Entry 1EQH (X-ray diffraction, 2.70 A resolution); this record covers chains A and B.

Chain A (and B):
Molecule: Prostaglandin H2 synthase-1
Organism: Ovis aries
Notes: EC 1.14.99.1; chain B of this document is another copy of the same molecule, construct and numbering; everything in this record applies to it too
UniProt: P05979 (PGH1_SHEEP); residues 21-600 here correspond to UniProt positions 20-599 (UniProt number = residue number - 1)
Amino-acid sequence (580 residues; row label = number of the first residue in the row):
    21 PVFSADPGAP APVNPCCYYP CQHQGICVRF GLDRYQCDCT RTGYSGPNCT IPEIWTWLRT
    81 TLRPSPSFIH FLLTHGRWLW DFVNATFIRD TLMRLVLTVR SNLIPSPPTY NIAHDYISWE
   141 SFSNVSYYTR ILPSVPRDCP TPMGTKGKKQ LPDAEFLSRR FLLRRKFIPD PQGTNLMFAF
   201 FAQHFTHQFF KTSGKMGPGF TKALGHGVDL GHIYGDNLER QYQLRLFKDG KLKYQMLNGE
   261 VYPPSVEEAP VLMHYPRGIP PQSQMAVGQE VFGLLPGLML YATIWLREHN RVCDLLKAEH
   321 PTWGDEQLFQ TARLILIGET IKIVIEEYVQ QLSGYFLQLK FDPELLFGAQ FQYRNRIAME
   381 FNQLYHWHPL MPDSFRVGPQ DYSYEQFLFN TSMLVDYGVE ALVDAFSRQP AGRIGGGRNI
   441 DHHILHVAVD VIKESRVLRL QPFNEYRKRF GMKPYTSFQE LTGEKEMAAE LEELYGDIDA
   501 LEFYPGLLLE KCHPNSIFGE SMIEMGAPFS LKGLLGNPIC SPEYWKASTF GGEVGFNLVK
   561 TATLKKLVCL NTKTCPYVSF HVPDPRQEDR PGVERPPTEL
Not modelled in the structure: 21-32, 584-600
Disulfide bonds: Cys36-Cys47, Cys37-Cys159, Cys41-Cys57, Cys59-Cys69, Cys569-Cys575
Bound ions: heme Fe near His388 (its only coordinating residue here)
Small-molecule neighbours:
  - flurbiprofen (FLP): Val116, Arg120, Val349, Leu352, Ser353, Tyr355, Leu359, Leu384, Tyr385, Trp387, Phe518, Met522, Ile523, Gly526, Ala527, Ser530, Leu531
  - heme (HEM): Tyr148, Ala199, Ala202, Gln203, Thr206, His207, Phe210, Lys211, Thr212, Leu295, Asn382, Tyr385, His386, Trp387, His388, Leu390, Met391, Tyr404, Leu408, Ile444, His446, Val447, Asp450
  - N-acetylglucosamine (NAG; 2-acetamido-2-deoxy-beta-D-glucopyranose), molecule 1: Pro40, Tyr55, Asn68, Thr70
  - N-acetylglucosamine (NAG), molecule 2: Glu140, Asn144, Ser146, Tyr147, Phe220
  - N-acetylglucosamine (NAG), molecule 3: Leu238, Glu239, Tyr242
  - N-acetylglucosamine (NAG), molecule 4: Tyr402, Gln406, Asn410, Ser412, Met413, Asp416, Tyr417

How chain A and chain B interact:
Residue-residue contacts - 112 pairs, chain A then chain B:
  Ile46(A) with Lys546(B); Ser548(B)
  Val48(A) with His320(B); Ser548(B)
  Arg49(A) with His320(B); Thr322(B)
  Phe50(A) with Glu319(B); His320(B); Gly551(B)
  Gly51(A) with Glu319(B), hydrogen bond (backbone-backbone); Pro321(B); Thr322(B)
  Leu52(A) with Pro321(B); Thr322(B)
  Asp58(A) with Lys546(B); Ala547(B); Ser548(B), hydrogen bond
  Arg61(A) with Phe367(B); Pro542(B), hydrogen bond (side chain-backbone); Trp545(B), hydrogen bond (side chain-backbone)
  Pro125(A) with Glu543(B)
  Pro127(A) with Pro538(B), hydrophobic; Ser541(B); Glu543(B); Tyr544(B), hydrophobic
  Pro128(A) with Tyr544(B), hydrogen bond (backbone-side chain)
  Thr129(A) with Glu543(B)
  His134(A) with Glu326(B), salt bridge; Gln330(B)
  Tyr136(A) with Glu326(B); Gln327(B), hydrogen bond (side chain-backbone); Gln330(B)
  Ile137(A) with Leu334(B); Glu543(B); Tyr544(B), hydrophobic; Thr549(B)
  Ser138(A) with Gln330(B); Leu334(B)
  Trp139(A) with Asp229(B); Gln330(B); Arg333(B); Leu334(B); Ile337(B), hydrophobic; Asn537(B); Pro538(B), hydrophobic
  Glu140(A) with Leu238(B); Gln330(B)
  Phe142(A) with Pro538(B), hydrophobic; Tyr544(B)
  Asp229(A) with Trp139(B)
  Leu238(A) with Glu140(B)
  Glu319(A) with Phe50(B); Gly51(B), hydrogen bond (backbone-backbone)
  His320(A) with Val48(B); Arg49(B); Phe50(B)
  Pro321(A) with Gly51(B); Leu52(B)
  Thr322(A) with Arg49(B); Gly51(B); Leu52(B)
  Glu326(A) with His134(B), salt bridge; Tyr136(B)
  Gln327(A) with Tyr136(B), hydrogen bond (backbone-side chain)
  Gln330(A) with His134(B); Tyr136(B); Ser138(B); Trp139(B); Glu140(B)
  Arg333(A) with Trp139(B)
  Leu334(A) with Ile137(B); Ser138(B); Trp139(B)
  Ile337(A) with Trp139(B), hydrophobic
  Phe367(A) with Arg61(B); Gln370(B), hydrogen bond (backbone-side chain)
  Gly368(A) with Gln370(B), hydrogen bond (backbone-side chain)
  Ala369(A) with Gln370(B), hydrogen bond (backbone-side chain)
  Gln370(A) with Phe367(B), hydrogen bond (side chain-backbone); Gly368(B), hydrogen bond (side chain-backbone); Ala369(B), hydrogen bond (side chain-backbone)
  Phe371(A) with Gln372(B), hydrogen bond (backbone-side chain)
  Gln372(A) with Phe371(B), hydrogen bond (side chain-backbone); Gln372(B); Tyr373(B), hydrogen bond (side chain-backbone)
  Tyr373(A) with Gln372(B), hydrogen bond (backbone-side chain); Arg374(B), hydrogen bond (backbone-side chain)
  Arg374(A) with Tyr373(B), hydrogen bond (side chain-backbone); Arg374(B)
  Asn537(A) with Trp139(B)
  Pro538(A) with Pro127(B), hydrophobic; Trp139(B), hydrophobic; Phe142(B), hydrophobic
  Ser541(A) with Pro127(B)
  Pro542(A) with Arg61(B), hydrogen bond (backbone-side chain)
  Glu543(A) with Pro125(B); Pro127(B); Thr129(B); Ile137(B)
  Tyr544(A) with Pro127(B), hydrophobic; Pro128(B), hydrogen bond (side chain-backbone); Ile137(B), hydrophobic; Phe142(B)
  Trp545(A) with Arg61(B), hydrogen bond (backbone-side chain)
  Lys546(A) with Ile46(B); Asp58(B)
  Ala547(A) with Asp58(B)
  Ser548(A) with Ile46(B); Val48(B); Asp58(B), hydrogen bond
  Thr549(A) with Ile137(B)
  Gly551(A) with Phe50(B)
Interface residues without a listed pair, chain A (58 interface residues in all): Thr60, Ser126, Val228, Trp323, Glu364, Leu366, Gly552
Interface residues without a listed pair, chain B (58 interface residues in all): Thr60, Ser126, Val228, Trp323, Glu364, Leu366, Gly552

Overview:
The chain A/chain B interface involves 58 residues from each chain, with 24 hydrogen bonds and 2 salt bridges.
Polar contacts include His134(A)-Glu326(B), Asp58(A)-Ser548(B) and Arg61(A)-Pro542(B). Ligands of chain A: 4
copies of N-acetylglucosamine, heme and flurbiprofen.
Both chains are Prostaglandin H2 synthase-1 (Ovis aries). Entry 1EQH (The 2.7 angstrom model of ovine cox-1
complexed with flurbiprofen) was determined by X-ray diffraction together with 1EQG and 1HT5 from the same
study.
